5JSZ - chains B and D of the 4 polymer chains in the assembly; structure by X-ray diffraction, 3.00 A resolution.

# Chain B
Molecule: Energy-coupling factor transporter ATP-binding protein EcfA2
Source organism: Lactobacillus delbrueckii subsp. bulgaricus (strain ATCC 11842 / DSM 20081 / JCM 1002 / NBRC 13953 / NCIMB 11778)
Notes: EC 3.6.3.-
UniProt: Q1GBI9 (ECFA2_LACDA); residues 1-287 here = UniProt positions 1-287
Amino-acid sequence (287 residues; row label = number of the first residue in the row):
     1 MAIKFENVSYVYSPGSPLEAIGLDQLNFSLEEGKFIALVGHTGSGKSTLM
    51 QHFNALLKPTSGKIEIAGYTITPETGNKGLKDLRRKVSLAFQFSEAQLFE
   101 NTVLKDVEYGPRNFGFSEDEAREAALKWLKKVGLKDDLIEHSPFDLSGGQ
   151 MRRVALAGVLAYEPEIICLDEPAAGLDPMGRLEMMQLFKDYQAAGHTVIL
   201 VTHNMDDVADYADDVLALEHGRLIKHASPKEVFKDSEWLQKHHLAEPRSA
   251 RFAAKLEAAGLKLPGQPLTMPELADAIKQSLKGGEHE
Disordered / not traced: 283-287
Curated features (UniProtKB/Swiss-Prot):
  - binding site (ATP): G40 to S47

# Chain D
Molecule: Energy-coupling factor transporter transmembrane protein EcfT
Source organism: Lactobacillus delbrueckii subsp. bulgaricus
UniProt: A0A061BSU4 (A0A061BSU4_LACDE); numbering as in UniProt (aligned over 1-265)
Amino-acid sequence (265 residues; row label = number of the first residue in the row):
     1 MSKIIIGRYLPGTTFVYRVDPRAKLLTTFYFIIMIFLANNWVSYLVISIF
    51 GLAYVFATGLKARVFWDGVKPMIWMIVFTSLLQTFFMAGGKVYWHWWIFT
   101 LSSEGLINGLYVFIRFAMIILVSTVMTVTTKPLEIADAMEWMLTPLKLFK
   151 VNVGMISLVISIALRFVPTLFDQTVKIMNAQRSRGADFNDGGLVKRAKSV
   201 VPMLVPLFIDSLEVALDLSTAMESRGYKGSEGRTRYRILEWSKVDLIPVA
   251 YCLLLTILMITTRKH
Disordered / not traced: 1-5, 265

# How chain B and chain D interact
Contacting residue pairs (36):
  Q51(B) with N179(D)
  N54(B) with S183(D), hydrogen bond
  L56(B) with N179(D); S183(D)
  R84(B) with R182(D), hydrogen bond (side chain-backbone); S183(D)
  L89(B) with S183(D)
  F91(B) with N179(D); A180(D); S183(D)
  Q92(B) with K176(D), hydrogen bond (backbone-side chain)
  F93(B) with K176(D), hydrogen bond (backbone-side chain)
  A96(B) with Q173(D); P206(D)
  Q97(B) with A180(D); Q181(D), hydrogen bond (backbone-side chain); R184(D), hydrogen bond (backbone-side chain)
  L98(B) with P206(D)
  F99(B) with Q181(D); R184(D); P202(D), hydrophobic; V205(D); P206(D)
  D106(B) with R184(D), salt bridge
  Y109(B) with R184(D); A186(D); P202(D)
  G110(B) with R184(D)
  N113(B) with G185(D)
  F114(B) with S183(D); R184(D); G185(D)
  F144(B) with V205(D), hydrophobic; I209(D), hydrophobic
  Y162(B) with S183(D); R184(D)
Interface residues without a listed pair, chain B (21 interface residues in all): V107, G158
Interface residues without a listed pair, chain D (16 interface residues in all): I177, V201

# Overview
21 residues of chain B and 16 residues of chain D are in contact; the contacts include 6 hydrogen bonds and 1
salt bridge. Polar contacts include D106(B)-R184(D), N54(B)-S183(D) and R84(B)-R182(D). Curated annotation
(UniProt) lists 8 ATP-binding residues on chain B.
Here chain B is Energy-coupling factor transporter ATP-binding protein EcfA2 (Lactobacillus delbrueckii subsp.
bulgaricus (strain ATCC 11842 / DSM 20081 / JCM 1002 / NBRC 13953 / NCIMB 11778)) and chain D is
Energy-coupling factor transporter transmembrane protein EcfT (Lactobacillus delbrueckii subsp. bulgaricus).
Entry 5JSZ (Folate ECF transporter: apo state) was determined by X-ray diffraction (same publication as 5D0Y
and 5D3M).
